6LNC - chains J and I of the 11 polymer chains in the assembly; structure by electron microscopy, 3.21 A resolution.

# Chain J (and I)
Molecule: transposition protein TniQ
Organism: Vibrio cholerae
Notes: chain I of this document is another copy of the same molecule, construct and numbering; everything in this record applies to it too
Chain sequence (394 residues; numbered 1 to 394; the number before each row is that of its first residue):
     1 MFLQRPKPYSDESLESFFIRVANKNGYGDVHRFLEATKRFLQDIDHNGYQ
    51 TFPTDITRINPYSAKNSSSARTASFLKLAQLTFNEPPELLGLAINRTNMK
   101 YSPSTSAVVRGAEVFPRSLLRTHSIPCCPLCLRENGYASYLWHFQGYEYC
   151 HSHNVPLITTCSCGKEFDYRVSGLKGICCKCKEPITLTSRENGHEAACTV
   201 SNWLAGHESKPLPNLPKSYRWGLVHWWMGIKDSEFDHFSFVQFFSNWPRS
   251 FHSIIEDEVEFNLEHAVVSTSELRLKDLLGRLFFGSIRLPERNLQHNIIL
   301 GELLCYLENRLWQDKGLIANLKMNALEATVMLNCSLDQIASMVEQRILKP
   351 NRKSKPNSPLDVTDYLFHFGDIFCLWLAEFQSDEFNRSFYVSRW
Unresolved in the structure: 186-194, 352-360

# Interface between chain J and chain I
Residue-residue contacts (42):
  N66(J) - R346(I)
  S68(J) - A378(I)
  S68(J) - E379(I)
  S69(J) - D371(I)
  S69(J) - C374(I)
  S69(J) - L375(I)
  T72(J) - C374(I)
  T72(J) - L377(I)
  L76(J) - W312(I)  hydrophobic
  L76(J) - L377(I)  hydrophobic
  K77(J) - W312(I)
  Q80(J) - N309(I)  hydrogen bond (side chain-backbone)
  E88(J) - V391(I)
  L90(J) - R387(I)  hydrogen bond (backbone-side chain)
  A93(J) - R387(I)
  N95(J) - L377(I)
  N95(J) - R387(I)
  R96(J) - A378(I)
  R96(J) - E379(I)  salt bridge
  T97(J) - E379(I)
  T97(J) - Q381(I)
  N98(J) - N333(I)
  N98(J) - Q338(I)
  N98(J) - E379(I)
  N98(J) - F380(I)
  M99(J) - S382(I)
  M99(J) - D383(I)
  G111(J) - N386(I)  hydrogen bond (backbone-side chain)
  A112(J) - N386(I)
  V114(J) - D383(I)
  K349(J) - N47(I)
  L377(J) - L76(I)  hydrophobic
  A378(J) - S69(I)
  A378(J) - T72(I)
  Q381(J) - T97(I)
  D383(J) - V114(I)
  N386(J) - G111(I)
  R387(J) - L76(I)
  R387(J) - L90(I)  hydrogen bond (side chain-backbone)
  R387(J) - N95(I)
  S388(J) - E88(I)  hydrogen bond
  F389(J) - A112(I)  hydrophobic
Also at the interface, not in a pair above, chain J (36 interface residues in all): K65, A73, V109, S218, P290, E291, R346, C374, E379
Also at the interface, not in a pair above, chain I (40 interface residues in all): N66, G91, A93, R96, M99, Y219, E308, Q345, I347, K349, S388
From the paper, about this interface:
  - hot spots on chain I (mutagenesis) - E88R, R96E, E379R, R387E: decreased binding to another copy of this molecule

# Summary
The interface between chain J and chain I involves 36 residues on one side and 40 on the other, with 5
hydrogen bonds and 1 salt bridge. Polar pairs include R96(J)-E379(I), Q80(J)-N309(I) and L90(J)-R387(I). The
paper reports that E88R, R96E and E379R of chain I, among others, reduce binding to another copy of this
molecule.
Chain J and chain I are both transposition protein TniQ (Vibrio cholerae); the structure, CryoEM structure of
Cascade-TniQ complex, was determined by electron microscopy together with 6LNB from the same study.
